6MEE - chains A and B; structure by X-ray diffraction, 1.36 A resolution.

== Chain A ==
Molecule: antibody HEPC74 Heavy Chain
Organism: Homo sapiens
Notes: antibody fragment or engineered binder
Chain sequence (239 residues; each row starts with the number of its first residue; a row labelled like 82A-82C holds insertion residues (82A, then the next letters in order)):
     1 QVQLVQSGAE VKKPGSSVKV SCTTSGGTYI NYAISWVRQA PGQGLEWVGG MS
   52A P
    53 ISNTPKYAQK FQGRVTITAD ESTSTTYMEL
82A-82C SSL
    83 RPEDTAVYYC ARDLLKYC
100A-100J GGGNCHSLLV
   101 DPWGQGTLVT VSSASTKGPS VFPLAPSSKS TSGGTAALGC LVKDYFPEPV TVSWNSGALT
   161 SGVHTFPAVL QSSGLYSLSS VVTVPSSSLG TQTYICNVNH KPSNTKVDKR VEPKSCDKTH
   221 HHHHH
Unresolved in the structure: 1, 27-30, 128-133, 216-225
Cystine bridges: Cys22-Cys92, Cys100-Cys100E, Cys140-Cys196

== Chain B ==
Molecule: antibody HEPC74 Light Chain
Organism: Homo sapiens
Notes: antibody fragment or engineered binder
Chain sequence (214 residues; each row starts with the number of its first residue):
     1 DIVMTQSPST LSASVGDRVT ISCRASQSIS SWLAWYQQKP GRAPKLLIYK ASSLETGVPS
    61 RFSGSGSGTE FTLTISSLQP DDFATYYCQH YNTYLFTFGP GTKVDLKRTV AAPSVFIFPP
   121 SDEQLKSGTA SVVCLLNNFY PREAKVQWKV DNALQSGNSQ ESVTEQDSKD STYSLSSTLT
   181 LSKADYEKHK VYACEVTHQG LSSPVTKSFN RGEC
Unresolved in the structure: 214
Cystine bridges: Cys23-Cys88, Cys134-Cys194

== How chain A and chain B interact ==
Residue-residue contacts - 71 pairs, chain A then chain B:
  Ser35(A) - Phe96(B)
  Val37(A) - Phe98(B)  hydrophobic
  Gln39(A) - Gln38(B)  hydrogen bond
  Gln39(A) - Tyr87(B)  hydrogen bond
  Gly44(A) - Tyr87(B)
  Leu45(A) - Gln38(B)
  Leu45(A) - Pro44(B)  hydrophobic
  Leu45(A) - Tyr87(B)  hydrophobic
  Leu45(A) - Phe98(B)
  Trp47(A) - Tyr94(B)
  Trp47(A) - Leu95(B)  hydrophobic
  Trp47(A) - Phe96(B)
  Ile53(A) - Thr93(B)
  Lys58(A) - Thr93(B)
  Lys58(A) - Tyr94(B)
  Lys58(A) - Phe96(B)
  Tyr91(A) - Gly41(B)
  Tyr91(A) - Arg42(B)
  Tyr91(A) - Ala43(B)  hydrophobic
  Asp95(A) - Phe96(B)
  Lys98(A) - Tyr49(B)
  Lys98(A) - Glu55(B)  salt bridge
  Tyr99(A) - Tyr49(B)  hydrophobic
  Tyr99(A) - Lys50(B)
  Tyr99(A) - Tyr91(B)  hydrogen bond
  His100F(A) - Trp32(B)
  His100F(A) - Tyr91(B)
  Ser100G(A) - Phe96(B)
  Leu100H(A) - Leu46(B)  hydrophobic
  Leu100H(A) - Tyr49(B)  hydrophobic
  Leu100I(A) - Tyr36(B)  hydrogen bond (backbone-side chain)
  Leu100I(A) - Gln89(B)
  Leu100I(A) - Phe96(B)  hydrophobic
  Asp101(A) - Lys45(B)
  Asp101(A) - Leu46(B)  hydrogen bond (side chain-backbone)
  Trp103(A) - Ala43(B)  hydrophobic
  Trp103(A) - Pro44(B)  hydrophobic
  Gly104(A) - Ala43(B)
  Phe122(A) - Ser121(B)
  Phe122(A) - Glu123(B)
  Phe122(A) - Gln124(B)
  Pro123(A) - Ser121(B)
  Leu124(A) - Phe118(B)
  Leu124(A) - Val133(B)  hydrophobic
  Ala125(A) - Phe118(B)
  Thr135(A) - Phe116(B)
  Ala137(A) - Phe116(B)  hydrophobic
  Ala137(A) - Phe118(B)
  Ala137(A) - Leu135(B)  hydrophobic
  Leu141(A) - Ser131(B)
  Lys143(A) - Gln124(B)
  Lys143(A) - Ser131(B)
  His164(A) - Asn137(B)  hydrogen bond
  His164(A) - Asn138(B)  hydrogen bond
  His164(A) - Ser174(B)  hydrogen bond
  Phe166(A) - Leu135(B)  hydrophobic
  Phe166(A) - Ser162(B)
  Phe166(A) - Thr164(B)
  Phe166(A) - Ser174(B)
  Phe166(A) - Leu175(B)
  Phe166(A) - Ser176(B)
  Pro167(A) - Ser162(B)  hydrogen bond (backbone-side chain)
  Pro167(A) - Val163(B)
  Val169(A) - Gln160(B)
  Val169(A) - Glu161(B)
  Leu170(A) - Gln160(B)  hydrogen bond (backbone-side chain)
  Gln171(A) - Gln160(B)
  Val181(A) - Leu135(B)  hydrophobic
  Thr183(A) - Asn137(B)
  Lys209(A) - Glu123(B)  salt bridge
  Lys214(A) - Asp122(B)  salt bridge
Also at the interface, not in a pair above, chain A (46 interface residues in all): Gln43, Glu46, Gln61, Val100J, Val121, Ala136, Leu138, Thr165, Ser179
Also at the interface, not in a pair above, chain B (43 interface residues in all): Asp1, Ser31, Ala34, Thr129

== Overview ==
46 residues of chain A face 43 of chain B across their interface, with 10 hydrogen bonds and 3 salt bridges.
Polar contacts include Lys98(A)-Glu55(B), Lys209(A)-Glu123(B) and Lys214(A)-Asp122(B).
Chain A is antibody HEPC74 Heavy Chain and chain B is antibody HEPC74 Light Chain, both from Homo sapiens; the
structure, Crystal structure of broadly neutralizing antibody HEPC74, was determined by X-ray diffraction
(same publication as 6MED, 6MEG, 6MEH, 6MEI, 6MEJ and 6MEK).
